Entry 1YE0 (X-ray diffraction, 2.50 A resolution); this record covers chains C and D of the 4 polymer chains in the assembly.

Chain C:
Protein: Hemoglobin alpha chain
From: Homo sapiens
UniProtKB: P69905 (HBA_HUMAN); numbering as in UniProt (aligned over 1-141)
Amino-acid sequence (141 residues; row label = number of the first residue in the row):
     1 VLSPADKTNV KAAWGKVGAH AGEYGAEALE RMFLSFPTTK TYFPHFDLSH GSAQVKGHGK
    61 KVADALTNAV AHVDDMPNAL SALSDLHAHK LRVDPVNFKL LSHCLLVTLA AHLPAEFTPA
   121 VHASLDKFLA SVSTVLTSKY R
Curated features (UniProtKB/Swiss-Prot):
  - site: Lys61 (Not glycated)
  - natural variant: Asp6 (A6D: In J-Toronto; this construct carries the variant), Ala13 (A13D: In J-Paris 1/J-Aljezur), Glu27 (A27E: In Shenyang; this construct carries the variant), Lys61 (K61N: In Zambia; deletion: In Clinic), Asp64 (A64D: In Pontoise; this construct carries the variant), Asp75 (D75A: In Lille; D75G: In Chapel Hill; D75N: In G-Pest), Ala111 (A111D: In Petah Tikva)
Ion coordination: heme Fe: His87 (together with oxygen molecule)
Ligand contacts: heme / oxygen molecule: Leu29, Met32, Thr39, Tyr42, Phe43, His45, Phe46, His58, Lys61, Val62, Ala65, Leu66, Leu83, Leu86, His87, Leu91, Val93, Asn97, Phe98, Leu101, Val132, Leu136

Chain D:
Protein: Hemoglobin beta chain
From: Homo sapiens
UniProtKB: P68871 (HBB_HUMAN); residue numbers follow UniProt; this construct covers 1-146
Amino-acid sequence (146 residues; each row starts with the number of its first residue):
     1 MHLTPEEKSA VTALWGKVNV DEVGGEALGR LLAVYPWTQR FFESFGDLST PDAVMGNPKV
    61 KAHGKKVLGA FSDGLAHLDN LKGTFATLSE LHCDKLHVDP ENFRLLGNVL VCVLAHHFGK
   121 EFTPPVQAAY QKVVAGVANA LAHKYH
Construct notes: engineered mutation Met1 (Val in P68871), Ala33 (Val in P68871)
Curated features (UniProtKB/Swiss-Prot):
  - natural variant: Leu3 (H3L: In Graz; this construct carries the variant), Glu7 (E7A: In G-Makassar; E7K: In Hb C; E7Q: In Machida; E7V: In SKCA), Lys8 (E8K: In G-Siriraj; this construct carries the variant), Val11 (A11V: In Iraq-Halabja; this construct carries the variant), Gly16 (W16G: In Randwick; this construct carries the variant), Val23 (E23V: In D-Granada; this construct carries the variant), Gly24 (V24G: In Miyashiro; this construct carries the variant), Gly25 (G25D: In Moscva; G25R: In Riverdale-Bronx; G25V: In Savannah), Leu32 (L32P: In Yokohama), Arg40 (Q40R: In Tianshui; this construct carries the variant), Phe42 (F42Y: In Mequon; deletion: In Bruxelles), Ala53 (D53A: In Ocho Rios; this construct carries the variant), 10 further natural variant entries in UniProt
Ion coordination: heme Fe: His92 (together with oxygen molecule)
Ligand contacts: heme / oxygen molecule: Leu28, Leu31, Thr38, Phe41, Phe42, Phe45, His63, Val67, Ala70, Phe71, Phe85, Leu88, Leu91, His92, Leu96, Val98, Asn102, Phe103, Leu106, Leu141

Chain C / chain D interface:
Contacting residue pairs (31; chain C residue first):
  Arg31(C) - Phe122(D)  hydrogen bond (side chain-backbone)
  Arg31(C) - Thr123(D)
  Arg31(C) - Pro124(D)
  Arg31(C) - Gln127(D)  hydrogen bond
  Leu34(C) - Pro124(D)
  Leu34(C) - Pro125(D)
  Ser35(C) - Gln127(D)
  Ser35(C) - Ala128(D)  hydrogen bond (side chain-backbone)
  Ser35(C) - Gln131(D)
  Phe36(C) - Gln131(D)
  His103(C) - Asn108(D)  hydrogen bond
  His103(C) - Gln127(D)
  His103(C) - Gln131(D)  hydrogen bond
  Val107(C) - Cys112(D)  hydrophobic
  Val107(C) - Ala115(D)
  Val107(C) - Gln127(D)
  Ala110(C) - Ala115(D)
  Ala110(C) - His116(D)
  Ala111(C) - Ala115(D)
  Ala111(C) - Gly119(D)
  Pro114(C) - His116(D)
  Phe117(C) - Arg30(D)  hydrogen bond (backbone-side chain)
  Phe117(C) - His116(D)
  Thr118(C) - Arg30(D)
  Pro119(C) - Arg30(D)
  Pro119(C) - Met55(D)  hydrophobic
  His122(C) - Arg30(D)  hydrogen bond
  His122(C) - Val34(D)
  Ala123(C) - Val34(D)  hydrophobic
  Asp126(C) - Val34(D)
  Asp126(C) - Tyr35(D)  hydrogen bond
Also at the interface, not in a pair above, chain C (18 interface residues in all): Cys104, Leu106, Ala120
Also at the interface, not in a pair above, chain D (19 interface residues in all): Ala33, Pro51, Val111

Overview:
18 residues of chain C and 19 residues of chain D are in contact; the contacts include 8 hydrogen bonds. Polar
pairs include Arg31(C)-Phe122(D), Arg31(C)-Gln127(D) and Ser35(C)-Ala128(D). Bound to chain C: heme / oxygen
molecule. Chain D binds heme / oxygen molecule.
Chain C is Hemoglobin alpha chain and chain D is Hemoglobin beta chain, both from Homo sapiens; the structure,
T-To-T(High) quaternary transitions in human hemoglobin: betaV33A oxy (2MM IHP, 20% PEG) (1 test set), was
determined by X-ray diffraction, deposited together with 1XXT, 1XY0, 1XZ5, 1XZ7, 1XZU, 1XZV and 45 further
entries.
